Entry 7RTR (X-ray diffraction, 2.60 A resolution); this record covers chains C and E of the 5 polymer chains in the assembly.

# Chain C
Molecule: Spike protein S1
Notes: fragment: epitope YLQPRTFLL
UniProtKB: P0DTC2 (SPIKE_SARS2); residues 1-9 here correspond to UniProt positions 269-277 (UniProt number = residue number + 268)
Chain sequence (9 residues; row label = number of the first residue in the row):
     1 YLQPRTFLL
Metal / ion sites: Na+: Gln3, Arg5

# Chain E
Molecule: YLQ-SG3 TCR beta chain (TRBV7-9)
From: Homo sapiens
Chain sequence (241 residues; numbered 1 to 253; 12 numbers in that range are skipped by the numbering (no residue carries them; nothing is unmodelled there); the number before each row is that of its first residue):
     1 DTGVSQNPRH KITKRGQNVT FRCDPISEH
    37 NRLYWYRQTL GQGPEFLTYF QN
    63 EAQLEKSRLL SDRFSAERP
    83 KGSFSTLEIQ RTEQGDSAMY LCASSPDIEQ YFGPGTRLTV TEDLKNVFPP EVAVFEPSEA
   143 EISHTQKATL VCLATGFYPD HVELSWWVNG KEVHSGVCTD PQPLKEQPAL NDSRYALSSR
   203 LRVSATFWQN PRNHFRCQVQ FYGLSENDEW TQDRAKPVTQ IVSAEAWGRA D
Unresolved in the structure: 1-2
Cystine bridges: Cys23-Cys104, Cys154-Cys219

# How chain C and chain E interact
Contacting residue pairs (8):
  Arg5(C) with Arg38(E); Asp109(E), salt bridge; Ile110(E)
  Thr6(C) with Arg38(E), hydrogen bond (backbone-side chain); Asp109(E)
  Phe7(C) with Asp109(E)
  Leu8(C) with Asn37(E); Gln57(E)
Other interface residues (no listed pair), chain E (6 interface residues in all): Pro108
The authors on this interface:
  - residue pairs: Asn37(E)-Leu8(C), Arg38(E)-Leu8(C), Arg38(E)-Thr6(C), Gln57(E)-Leu8(C), Asp109(E)-Arg5(C) (salt bridge), Ile110(E)-Arg5(C)

# Summary
4 residues of chain C and 6 residues of chain E are in contact, with 1 hydrogen bond and 1 salt bridge. Polar
pairs include Arg5(C)-Asp109(E) and Thr6(C)-Arg38(E). The authors report contacts between Asn37(E) and
Leu8(C), Arg38(E) and Leu8(C) and Arg38(E) and Thr6(C) among others; a salt bridge between Asp109(E) and
Arg5(C).
Here chain C is Spike protein S1 and chain E is YLQ-SG3 TCR beta chain (TRBV7-9) (Homo sapiens). Entry 7RTR
(YLQ-SG3 TCR in complex with SARS-CoV-2 Spike-derived peptide S269-277 (YLQPRTFLL) presented by HLA-A*02:01)
was determined by X-ray diffraction, deposited together with 7RTD.
